PDB entry 6UBE | X-ray diffraction, 1.60 A resolution | chains S and B

Chain S:
Protein: Subtilisin bpn'
Organism: Bacillus amyloliquefaciens
Sequence (266 residues; each row starts with the number of its first residue; note: 9 numbers in that range are skipped by the numbering (no residue carries them; nothing is unmodelled there)):
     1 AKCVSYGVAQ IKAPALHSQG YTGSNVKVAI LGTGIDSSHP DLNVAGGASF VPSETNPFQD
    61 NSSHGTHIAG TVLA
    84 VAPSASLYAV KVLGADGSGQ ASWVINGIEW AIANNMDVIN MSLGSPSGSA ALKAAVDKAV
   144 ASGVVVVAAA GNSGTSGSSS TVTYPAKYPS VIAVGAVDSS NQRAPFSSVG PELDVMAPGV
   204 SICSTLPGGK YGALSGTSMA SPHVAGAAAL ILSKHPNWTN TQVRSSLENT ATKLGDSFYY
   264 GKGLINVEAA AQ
Cystine bridges: Cys3-Cys206
Metal / ion sites: Na+ site 1: Ser37, His39, Leu42; Na+ site 2: Ala169, Tyr171, Val174
Reported in the primary citation:
  - catalytic residues: His64 (citing earlier work)
  - mutagenesis - H64G: decreased catalytic activity (proposed by the authors, not directly observed)
  - mutagenesis - S101K (8-fold): increased catalytic activity

Chain B:
Protein: Peptide LFRAL
Sequence (5 residues; each row starts with the number of its first residue):
   276 LFRAL

Interface between chain S and chain B:
Contacting residue pairs (34):
  His64(S) with Ala279(B); Leu280(B), hydrogen bond (side chain-backbone)
  Leu96(S) with Phe277(B); Ala279(B)
  Asp99(S) with Arg278(B)
  Gly100(S) with Phe277(B); Arg278(B); Ala279(B), hydrogen bond (backbone-backbone)
  Ser101(S) with Phe277(B)
  Gly102(S) with Leu276(B); Phe277(B), hydrogen bond (backbone-backbone)
  Gln103(S) with Leu276(B)
  Ala104(S) with Phe277(B), hydrophobic
  Ser125(S) with Ala279(B); Leu280(B), hydrogen bond (backbone-backbone)
  Leu126(S) with Phe277(B), hydrophobic; Arg278(B); Leu280(B)
  Gly127(S) with Phe277(B); Arg278(B), hydrogen bond (backbone-backbone); Leu280(B)
  Ser128(S) with Leu276(B), hydrogen bond (side chain-backbone); Phe277(B)
  Ser130(S) with Phe277(B)
  Leu135(S) with Phe277(B), hydrophobic
  Ala152(S) with Leu280(B), hydrophobic
  Gly154(S) with Leu280(B)
  Asn155(S) with Leu280(B), hydrogen bond (side chain-backbone)
  Thr166(S) with Leu280(B)
  Tyr167(S) with Phe277(B)
  Gly219(S) with Leu280(B)
  Thr220(S) with Leu280(B), hydrogen bond (backbone-backbone)
  Ser221(S) with Ala279(B); Leu280(B), hydrogen bond (side chain-backbone)
Other interface residues (no listed pair), chain S (26 interface residues in all): Val107, Gly131, Pro168, Ser218
The authors on this interface:
  - pairs named by the authors: Ala104(S)-Phe277(B), Leu126(S)-Phe277(B), Gly127(S)-Arg278(B) (backbone contact), Ser128(S)-Phe277(B)

Overview:
26 residues of chain S face 5 of chain B across their interface, with 9 hydrogen bonds. Polar contacts include
His64(S)-Leu280(B), Ser128(S)-Leu276(B) and Asn155(S)-Leu280(B). The paper describes contacts between
Ala104(S) and Phe277(B), Leu126(S) and Phe277(B) and Ser128(S) and Phe277(B); a backbone contact between
Gly127(S) and Arg278(B). The paper reports the catalytic residue His64(S); H64G of chain S reduces catalytic
activity.
Here chain S is Subtilisin bpn' (Bacillus amyloliquefaciens) and chain B is Peptide LFRAL. Entry 6UBE
(Azide-triggered subtilisin SUBT_BACAM complexed with the peptide LFRAL) was determined by X-ray diffraction
(same publication as 6U9L, 6UAI and 6UAO).
